Entry 4QP0 (X-ray diffraction, 2.30 A resolution); this record covers chain A.

[Chain A]
Protein: Endo-beta-mannanase
Organism: Rhizomucor miehei
Notes: EC 3.2.1.78
Reference sequence: L7SVX1 (L7SVX1_RHIMI); residues 1-359 here correspond to UniProt positions 20-378 (UniProt number = residue number + 19)
Amino-acid sequence (359 residues; row label = number of the first residue in the row):
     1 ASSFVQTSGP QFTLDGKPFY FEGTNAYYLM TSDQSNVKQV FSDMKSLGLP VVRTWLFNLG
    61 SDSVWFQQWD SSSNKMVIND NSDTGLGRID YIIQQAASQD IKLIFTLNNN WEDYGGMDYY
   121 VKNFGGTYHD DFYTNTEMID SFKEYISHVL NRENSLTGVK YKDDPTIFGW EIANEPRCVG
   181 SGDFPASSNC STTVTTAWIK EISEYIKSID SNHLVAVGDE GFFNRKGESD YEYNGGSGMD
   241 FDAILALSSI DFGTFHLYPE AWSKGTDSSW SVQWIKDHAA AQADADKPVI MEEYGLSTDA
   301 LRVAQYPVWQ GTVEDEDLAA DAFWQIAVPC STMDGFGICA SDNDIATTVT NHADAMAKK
Unresolved in the structure: 1-2
Disulfide bonds: Cys-178/Cys-190, Cys-330/Cys-339

[Summary]
Chain A is Endo-beta-mannanase (Rhizomucor miehei); the structure, Crystal Structure Analysis of the
Endo-1,4-beta-mannanase from Rhizomucor miehei, was determined by X-ray diffraction together with 4NRR, 4NRS,
4LYP, 4LYQ and 4LYR from the same study.
